5YLZ - chains E and N of the 43 polymer chains in the assembly; structure by electron microscopy, 3.60 A resolution.

# Chain E
Molecule: mRNA/intron lariat
Source organism: Saccharomyces cerevisiae S288c
Sequence (369 nucleotides; each row starts with the number of its first residue; numbers below 1 keep their minus sign (A-13 is residue -13)):
   -13 AUAAAUUUUUAAGNGUAUGUAUUUAUUUUUUUUUUUUUUUUUUUUUUUUU
    37 UUUUUUUUUUUUUUUUUUUUUUUUUUUUUUUUUUUUUUUUUUUUUUUUUU
    87 UUUUUUUUUUUUUUUUUUUUUUUUUUUUUUUUUUUUUUUUUUUUUUUUUU
   137 UUUUUUUUUUUUUUUUUUUUUUUUUUUUUUUUUUUUUUUUUUUUUUUUUU
   187 UUUUUUUUUUUUUUUUUUUUUUUUUUUUUUUUUUUUUUUUUUUUUUUUUU
   237 UUUUUUUUUUUUUUUUUUUUUUUUUUUUUUUUUUUUUUUUUUUUUUUUUA
   287 AGAACUAGAUACUAACACUUUUUUUUUUUUUUUUUUUUUUUUUUUUUUUU
   337 UUUUUUUUAAAUAGUAAAU
Not modelled in the structure: 0, 16-281, 305-344
Covalent attachments: covalent link G-1-U351; covalent link G1-A301
Ion coordination: Mg2+ site 1: G-1, U351 (shared with 2 residues of chain D); Mg2+ site 2: G350 (shared with 3 residues of chain D)

# Chain N
Molecule: Pre-mRNA-splicing factor CWC2
Source organism: Saccharomyces cerevisiae S288c
UniProt: Q12046 (CWC2_YEAST); residues 1-339 here = UniProt positions 1-339
Amino-acid sequence (339 residues; row label = number of the first residue in the row):
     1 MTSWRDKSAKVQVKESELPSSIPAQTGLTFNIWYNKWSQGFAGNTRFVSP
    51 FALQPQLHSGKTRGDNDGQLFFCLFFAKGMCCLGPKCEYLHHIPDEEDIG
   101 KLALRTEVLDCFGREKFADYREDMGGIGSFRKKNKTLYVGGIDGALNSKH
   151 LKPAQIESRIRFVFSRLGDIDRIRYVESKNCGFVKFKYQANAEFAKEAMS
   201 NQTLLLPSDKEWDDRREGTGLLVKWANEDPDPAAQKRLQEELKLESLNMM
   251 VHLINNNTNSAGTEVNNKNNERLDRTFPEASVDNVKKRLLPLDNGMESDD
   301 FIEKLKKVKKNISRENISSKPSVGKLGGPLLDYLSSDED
Not modelled in the structure: 262-339
Swiss-Prot annotation at these positions:
  - zinc finger: Asp67 to Pro94 (C3H1-type)
  - modified residue (Phosphoserine): Ser335, Ser336
Ion coordination: Zn2+: Cys73, Cys81, Cys87, His91

# How chain E and chain N interact
Pairs across the interface (30; chain E residue first):
  U9(E) with Phe41(N), phosphate contact
  A11(E) with Asn44(N), base contact; Arg46(N), hydrogen bond to the base; Gly141(N), sugar contact; Leu222(N), sugar contact
  U12(E) with Tyr138(N), hydrogen bond to the phosphate; Gly140(N), phosphate contact; Gly141(N), phosphate contact; Lys179(N), sugar contact; Asn180(N), hydrogen bond to the sugar; Lys224(N), salt bridge to the phosphate
  U13(E) with Asp123(N), base contact; Met124(N), base contact; Tyr138(N), stacking on the base; Lys179(N), sugar contact; Phe183(N), sugar contact; Lys224(N), base contact; Trp225(N), hydrogen bond to the base; Ala226(N), base contact; Asn227(N), hydrogen bond to the sugar
  U14(E) with Thr136(N), base contact; Arg174(N), hydrogen bond to the phosphate; Lys179(N), salt bridge to the phosphate; Phe183(N), base contact; Glu228(N), base contact; Asp229(N), hydrogen bond to the sugar; Pro230(N), phosphate contact
  U15(E) with Arg174(N), salt bridge to the phosphate; Pro230(N), base contact; Asp231(N), sugar contact
Also at the interface, not in a pair above, chain N (23 interface residues in all): Ser178

# Summary
Chain E and chain N form an interface of 6 and 23 residues respectively; the contacts include 7 hydrogen
bonds, 3 salt bridges and 1 aromatic stacking contact. Among the polar pairs are A11(E)-Arg46(N),
U13(E)-Trp225(N) and U12(E)-Asn180(N).
Chain E is mRNA/intron lariat and chain N is Pre-mRNA-splicing factor CWC2, both from Saccharomyces cerevisiae
S288c; the structure, Cryo-EM Structure of the Post-catalytic Spliceosome from Saccharomyces cerevisiae at 3.6
angstrom, was determined by electron microscopy.
